Entry 7NAR (electron microscopy, 3.00 A resolution); this record covers chains A and I of the 22 polymer chains in the assembly.

[Chain A]
Molecule: 16S rRNA
Source organism: Escherichia coli (strain K12)
Sequence (1542 nucleotides; each row starts with the number of its first residue):
     1 AAAUUGAAGAGUUUGAUCAUGGCUCAGAUUGAACGCUGGCGGCAGGCCUA
    51 ACACAUGCAAGUCGAACGGUAACAGGAAGAAGCUUGCUUCUUUGCUGACG
   101 AGUGGCGGACGGGUGAGUAAUGUCUGGGAAACUGCCUGAUGGAGGGGGAU
   151 AACUACUGGAAACGGUAGCUAAUACCGCAUAACGUCGCAAGACCAAAGAG
   201 GGGGACCUUCGGGCCUCUUGCCAUCGGAUGUGCCCAGAUGGGAUUAGCUA
   251 GUAGGUGGGGUAACGGCUCACCUAGGCGACGAUCCCUAGCUGGUCUGAGA
   301 GGAUGACCAGCCACACUGGAACUGAGACACGGUCCAGACUCCUACGGGAG
   351 GCAGCAGUGGGGAAUAUUGCACAAUGGGCGCAAGCCUGAUGCAGCCAUGC
   401 CGCGUGUAUGAAGAAGGCCUUCGGGUUGUAAAGUACUUUCAGCGGGGAGG
   451 AAGGGAGUAAAGUUAAUACCUUUGCUCAUUGACGUUACCCGCAGAAGAAG
   501 CACCGGCUAACUCCGUGCCAGCAGCCXCGGUAAUACGGAGGGUGCAAGCG
   551 UUAAUCGGAAUUACUGGGCGUAAAGCGCACGCAGGCGGUUUGUUAAGUCA
   601 GAUGUGAAAUCCCCGGGCUCAACCUGGGAACUGCAUCUGAUACUGGCAAG
   651 CUUGAGUCUCGUAGAGGGGGGUAGAAUUCCAGGUGUAGCGGUGAAAUGCG
   701 UAGAGAUCUGGAGGAAUACCGGUGGCGAAGGCGGCCCCCUGGACGAAGAC
   751 UGACGCUCAGGUGCGAAAGCGUGGGGAGCAAACAGGAUUAGAUACCCUGG
   801 UAGUCCACGCCGUAAACGAUGUCGACUUGGAGGUUGUGCCCUUGAGGCGU
   851 GGCUUCCGGAGCUAACGCGUUAAGUCGACCGCCUGGGGAGUACGGCCGCA
   901 AGGUUAAAACUCAAAUGAAUUGACGGGGGCCCGCACAAGCGGUGGAGCAU
   951 GUGGUUUAAUUCGAUGXAACGCGAAGAACCUUACCUGGUCUUGACAUCCA
  1001 CGGAAGUUUUCAGAGAUGAGAAUGUGCCUUCGGGAACCGUGAGACAGGUG
  1051 CUGCAUGGCUGUCGUCAGCUCGUGUUGUGAAAUGUUGGGUUAAGUCCCGC
  1101 AACGAGCGCAACCCUUAUCCUUUGUUGCCAGCGGUCCGGCCGGGAACUCA
  1151 AAGGAGACUGCCAGUGAUAAACUGGAGGAAGGUGGGGAUGACGUCAAGUC
  1201 AUCAUGGCCCUUACGACCAGGGCUACACACGUGCUACAAUGGCGCAUACA
  1251 AAGAGAAGCGACCUCGCGAGAGCAAGCGGACCUCAUAAAGUGCGUCGUAG
  1301 UCCGGAUUGGAGUCUGCAACUCGACUCCAUGAAGUCGGAAUCGCUAGUAA
  1351 UCGUGGAUCAGAAUGCCACGGUGAAUACGUUCCCGGGCCUUGUACACACC
  1401 GCCCGUXACACCAUGGGAGUGGGUUGCAAAAGAAGUAGGUAGCUUAACCU
  1451 UCGGGAGGGCGCUUACCACUUUGUGAUUCAUGACUGGGGUGAAGUCGUAA
  1501 CAAGGUAACCGUAGGGGAACCUGCGGUUGGAUCACCUCCUUA
Disordered / not traced: 1535-1542
Modified / non-standard residues: PSU (pseudouridine-5'-monophosphate) at position 516, G7M (N7-methyl-guanosine-5'-monophosphate) at position 527, 2MG (2N-methylguanosine-5'-monophosphate) at position 966, 5MC (5-methylcytidine-5'-monophosphate) at position 967, 2MG (2N-methylguanosine-5'-monophosphate) at position 1207, 4OC (4n,o2'-methylcytidine-5'-monophosphate) at position 1402, 5MC (5-methylcytidine-5'-monophosphate) at position 1407, UR3 (3-methyluridine-5'-monophoshate) at position 1498, 2MG (2N-methylguanosine-5'-monophosphate) at position 1516, MA6 (6N-dimethyladenosine-5'-monophoshate) at position 1518, MA6 (6N-dimethyladenosine-5'-monophoshate) at position 1519
Bound ions: Mg2+ site 1 near G21 (its only coordinating residue here); Mg2+ site 2: C48, U49, G115; Mg2+ site 3 near A53 (its only coordinating residue here); Mg2+ site 4: A59, C386, U387; Mg2+ site 5 near G100 (its only coordinating residue here); Mg2+ site 6: A109, G331; Mg2+ site 7 near G111 (its only coordinating residue here); Mg2+ site 8: A116, G117, G289; Mg2+ site 9: G145, A197; Mg2+ site 10: A174, C175; Mg2+ site 11: G299, G558; Mg2+ site 12 near C328 (its only coordinating residue here); 43 more Mg2+ sites not listed

[Chain I]
Name: 30S ribosomal protein S9
Source organism: Escherichia coli (strain K12)
UniProtKB: P0A7X3 (RS9_ECOLI); residues 1-130 here = UniProt positions 1-130
Amino-acid sequence (130 residues; each row starts with the number of its first residue):
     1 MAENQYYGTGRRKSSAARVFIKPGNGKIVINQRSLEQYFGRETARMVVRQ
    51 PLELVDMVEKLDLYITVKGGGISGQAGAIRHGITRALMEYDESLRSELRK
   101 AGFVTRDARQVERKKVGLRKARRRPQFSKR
Disordered / not traced: 1-3

[Chain A / chain I interface]
Residue-residue contacts (117):
  G942(A) / Gln-126(I)  hydrogen bond to the base
  U943(A) / Gln-126(I)  hydrogen bond to the sugar
  2MG_966(A) / Arg-130(I)  hydrogen bond to the sugar
  5MC_967(A) / Phe-127(I)  phosphate contact
  A968(A) / Phe-127(I)  phosphate contact
  U1116(A) / Gln-110(I)  hydrogen bond to the sugar
  A1117(A) / Arg-106(I)  hydrogen bond to the phosphate
  A1117(A) / Ala-108(I)  sugar contact
  A1117(A) / Gln-110(I)  hydrogen bond to the phosphate
  U1118(A) / Arg-11(I)  salt bridge to the phosphate
  U1118(A) / Arg-85(I)  hydrogen bond to the phosphate
  U1118(A) / Arg-106(I)  salt bridge to the phosphate
  C1119(A) / Thr-9(I)  phosphate contact
  C1119(A) / Arg-11(I)  salt bridge to the phosphate
  C1119(A) / Arg-85(I)  salt bridge to the phosphate
  C1129(A) / Arg-18(I)  sugar contact
  A1130(A) / Gln-5(I)  phosphate contact
  A1130(A) / Arg-18(I)  salt bridge to the phosphate
  A1130(A) / Phe-20(I)  sugar contact
  A1130(A) / Tyr-64(I)  hydrogen bond to the phosphate
  A1146(A) / Arg-18(I)  hydrogen bond to the base
  C1147(A) / Tyr-7(I)  hydrogen bond to the sugar
  C1147(A) / Arg-18(I)  hydrogen bond to the base
  U1148(A) / Tyr-7(I)  sugar contact
  U1148(A) / Thr-9(I)  phosphate contact
  U1148(A) / Arg-11(I)  salt bridge to the phosphate
  U1148(A) / Ala-16(I)  phosphate contact
  U1148(A) / Arg-18(I)  sugar contact
  U1148(A) / Lys-68(I)  hydrogen bond to the sugar
  C1149(A) / Arg-11(I)  salt bridge to the phosphate
  C1149(A) / Ala-16(I)  phosphate contact
  G1178(A) / Arg-95(I)  salt bridge to the phosphate
  G1178(A) / Arg-99(I)  hydrogen bond to the base
  A1179(A) / Arg-99(I)  salt bridge to the phosphate
  A1179(A) / Val-104(I)  sugar contact
  A1179(A) / Thr-105(I)  hydrogen bond to the sugar
  A1179(A) / Arg-106(I)  sugar contact
  A1180(A) / Arg-99(I)  salt bridge to the phosphate
  A1180(A) / Thr-105(I)  hydrogen bond to the phosphate
  G1185(A) / Arg-122(I)  phosphate contact
  G1186(A) / Glu-112(I)  sugar contact
  G1186(A) / Lys-115(I)  hydrogen bond to the sugar
  G1186(A) / Arg-122(I)  salt bridge to the phosphate
  G1187(A) / Lys-115(I)  phosphate contact
  C1230(A) / Arg-130(I)  sugar contact
  G1231(A) / Ser-128(I)  phosphate contact
  U1232(A) / Gln-126(I)  hydrogen bond to the phosphate
  U1232(A) / Phe-127(I)  phosphate contact
  U1232(A) / Ser-128(I)  phosphate contact
  G1233(A) / Arg-119(I)  salt bridge to the phosphate
  G1233(A) / Pro-125(I)  phosphate contact
  G1233(A) / Gln-126(I)  hydrogen bond to the phosphate
  C1234(A) / Arg-119(I)  salt bridge to the phosphate
  A1248(A) / Arg-33(I)  hydrogen bond to the phosphate
  C1249(A) / Tyr-38(I)  sugar contact
  C1249(A) / Gly-69(I)  sugar contact
  C1249(A) / Gly-70(I)  hydrogen bond to the sugar
  C1249(A) / Gly-71(I)  sugar contact
  C1249(A) / Gln-75(I)  hydrogen bond to the phosphate
  A1250(A) / Lys-68(I)  phosphate contact
  A1250(A) / Gly-69(I)  hydrogen bond to the phosphate
  A1250(A) / Gly-70(I)  hydrogen bond to the sugar
  A1250(A) / Gln-75(I)  phosphate contact
  A1251(A) / Ser-14(I)  sugar contact
  A1251(A) / Gly-69(I)  phosphate contact
  G1290(A) / Ile-72(I)  sugar contact
  U1341(A) / Lys-129(I)  hydrogen bond to the phosphate
  C1342(A) / Gln-126(I)  sugar contact
  C1342(A) / Phe-127(I)  hydrogen bond to the sugar
  C1342(A) / Lys-129(I)  salt bridge to the phosphate
  G1343(A) / Arg-123(I)  hydrogen bond to the sugar
  G1343(A) / Arg-124(I)  hydrogen bond to the sugar
  C1344(A) / Arg-122(I)  sugar contact
  C1344(A) / Arg-124(I)  salt bridge to the phosphate
  U1345(A) / Arg-122(I)  phosphate contact
  A1346(A) / Arg-109(I)  base contact
  A1346(A) / Arg-122(I)  salt bridge to the phosphate
  G1347(A) / Arg-12(I)  hydrogen bond to the base
  G1347(A) / Lys-13(I)  base contact
  G1347(A) / Arg-109(I)  hydrogen bond to the base
  G1347(A) / Gln-110(I)  sugar contact
  G1347(A) / Val-111(I)  sugar contact
  U1348(A) / Val-111(I)  phosphate contact
  U1348(A) / Glu-112(I)  hydrogen bond to the phosphate
  U1348(A) / Ala-121(I)  phosphate contact
  U1348(A) / Arg-122(I)  sugar contact
  A1349(A) / Lys-120(I)  salt bridge to the phosphate
  A1349(A) / Ala-121(I)  phosphate contact
  A1349(A) / Arg-122(I)  phosphate contact
  A1349(A) / Arg-123(I)  phosphate contact
  A1350(A) / Lys-120(I)  salt bridge to the phosphate
  A1350(A) / Arg-123(I)  salt bridge to the phosphate
  U1351(A) / Lys-120(I)  hydrogen bond to the base
  C1367(A) / Lys-114(I)  salt bridge to the phosphate
  C1367(A) / Val-116(I)  phosphate contact
  C1367(A) / Gly-117(I)  hydrogen bond to the phosphate
  A1368(A) / Arg-113(I)  salt bridge to the phosphate
  A1368(A) / Lys-114(I)  salt bridge to the phosphate
  A1368(A) / Lys-115(I)  phosphate contact
  A1368(A) / Val-116(I)  hydrogen bond to the phosphate
  C1369(A) / Arg-113(I)  phosphate contact
  C1369(A) / Lys-114(I)  hydrogen bond to the phosphate
  G1370(A) / Ser-14(I)  phosphate contact
  G1370(A) / Val-111(I)  phosphate contact
  G1371(A) / Lys-13(I)  phosphate contact
  G1371(A) / Ser-14(I)  phosphate contact
  G1371(A) / Gly-70(I)  phosphate contact
  G1371(A) / Gly-71(I)  phosphate contact
  U1372(A) / Lys-13(I)  salt bridge to the phosphate
  U1372(A) / Arg-41(I)  hydrogen bond to the phosphate
  U1372(A) / Gly-71(I)  phosphate contact
  U1372(A) / Ile-72(I)  hydrogen bond to the phosphate
  U1372(A) / Ser-73(I)  hydrogen bond to the phosphate
  U1372(A) / Gly-74(I)  hydrogen bond to the phosphate
  G1373(A) / Lys-13(I)  hydrogen bond to the base
  G1373(A) / Arg-41(I)  salt bridge to the phosphate
  G1373(A) / Ser-73(I)  hydrogen bond to the phosphate
Other interface residues (no listed pair), chain A (52 interface residues in all): C970, G1131, G1184
Other interface residues (no listed pair), chain I (51 interface residues in all): Leu-118

[In short]
The interface between chain A and chain I involves 52 residues on one side and 51 on the other; the contacts
include 40 hydrogen bonds and 24 salt bridges. Polar contacts include G942(A)/Gln-126(I), A1146(A)/Arg-18(I)
and C1147(A)/Arg-18(I).
Chain A is 16S rRNA and chain I is 30S ribosomal protein S9, both from Escherichia coli (strain K12); the
structure, Complete Bacterial 30S ribosomal subunit assembly complex state F (+RsgA)(Consensus Refinement),
was determined by electron microscopy (same publication as 7AF3, 7AF5, 7AF8, 7AFA, 7AFD, 7AFH and 17 further
entries).
